7CWM - chains A and L of the 9 polymer chains in the assembly; structure by electron microscopy, 3.60 A resolution.

Chain A:
Name: Spike glycoprotein
Organism: Severe acute respiratory syndrome coronavirus 2
Reference sequence: P0DTC2 (SPIKE_SARS2); residue numbers follow UniProt; this construct covers 1-1273
Sequence (1273 residues; row label = number of the first residue in the row):
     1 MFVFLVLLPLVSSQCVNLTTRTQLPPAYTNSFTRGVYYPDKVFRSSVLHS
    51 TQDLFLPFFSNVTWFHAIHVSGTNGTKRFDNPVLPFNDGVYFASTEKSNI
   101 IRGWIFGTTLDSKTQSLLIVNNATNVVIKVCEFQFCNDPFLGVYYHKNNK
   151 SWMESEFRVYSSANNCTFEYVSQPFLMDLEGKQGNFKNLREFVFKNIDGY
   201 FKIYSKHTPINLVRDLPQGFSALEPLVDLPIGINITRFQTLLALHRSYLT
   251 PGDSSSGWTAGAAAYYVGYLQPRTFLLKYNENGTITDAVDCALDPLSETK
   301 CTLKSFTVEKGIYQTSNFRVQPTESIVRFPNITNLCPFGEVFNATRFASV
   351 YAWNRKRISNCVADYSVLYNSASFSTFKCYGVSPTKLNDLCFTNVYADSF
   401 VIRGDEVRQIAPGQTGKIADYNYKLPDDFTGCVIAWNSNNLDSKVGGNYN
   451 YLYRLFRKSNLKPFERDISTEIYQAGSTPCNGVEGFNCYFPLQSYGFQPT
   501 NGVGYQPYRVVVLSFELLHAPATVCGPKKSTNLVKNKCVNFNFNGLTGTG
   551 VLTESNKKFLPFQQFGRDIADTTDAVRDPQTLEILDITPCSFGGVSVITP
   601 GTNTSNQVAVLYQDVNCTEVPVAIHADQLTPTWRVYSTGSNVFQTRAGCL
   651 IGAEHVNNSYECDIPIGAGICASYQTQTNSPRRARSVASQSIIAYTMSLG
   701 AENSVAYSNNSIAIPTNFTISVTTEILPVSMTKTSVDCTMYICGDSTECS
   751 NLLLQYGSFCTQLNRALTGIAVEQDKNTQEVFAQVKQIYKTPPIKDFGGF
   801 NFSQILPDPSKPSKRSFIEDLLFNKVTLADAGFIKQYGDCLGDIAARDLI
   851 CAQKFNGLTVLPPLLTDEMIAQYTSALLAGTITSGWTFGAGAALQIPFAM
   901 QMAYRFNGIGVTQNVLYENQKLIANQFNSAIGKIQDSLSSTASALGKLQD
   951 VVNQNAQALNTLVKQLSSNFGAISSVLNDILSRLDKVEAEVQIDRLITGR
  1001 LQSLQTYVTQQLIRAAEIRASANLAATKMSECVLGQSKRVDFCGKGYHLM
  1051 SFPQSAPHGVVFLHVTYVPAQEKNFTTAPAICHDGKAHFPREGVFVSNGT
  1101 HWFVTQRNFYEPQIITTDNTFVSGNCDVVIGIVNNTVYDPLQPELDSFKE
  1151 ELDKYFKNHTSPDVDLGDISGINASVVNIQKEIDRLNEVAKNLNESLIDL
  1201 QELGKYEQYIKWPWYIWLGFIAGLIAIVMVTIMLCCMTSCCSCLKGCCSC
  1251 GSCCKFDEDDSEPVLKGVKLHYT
Unresolved in the structure: 1-13, 252-255, 330-333, 379-388, 522-529, 621-640, 677-688, 828-847, 1148-1273
Curated features (UniProtKB/Swiss-Prot):
  - region: Asn280 to Cys301 (Putative superantigen), Arg403 to Asp405 (Integrin-binding motif), Asn448 to Phe456 (Immunodominant HLA epitope recognized by the CD8+), Pro681 to Ala684 (Putative superantigen), Ser816 to Tyr837 (Fusion peptide 1), Lys835 to Phe855 (Fusion peptide 2), Asp1163 to Glu1202 (Heptad repeat 2)
  - motif: Met1237 to Cys1241 (Binding to host endocytosis trafficking protein SNX27), Asp1257 to Glu1262 (Diacidic ER export motif (host COPII)), Ser1261 to Gly1267 (Binding to host plasma membrane localising/FERM domain proteins), Lys1269 to Thr1273 (KxHxx, ER retrieval signal (COPI))
  - site (Cleavage): Arg685, Ser686, Arg815, Ser816
  - lipidation (S-palmitoyl cysteine): Cys1235, Cys1236, Cys1240, Cys1241, Cys1243, Cys1247, Cys1248, Cys1250, Cys1253, Cys1254
  - glycosylation: Asn17 (N-linked (GlcNAc...) (complex) asparagine), Asn61 (N-linked (GlcNAc...) (hybrid) asparagine), Asn74 (N-linked (GlcNAc...) (complex) asparagine), Asn122 (N-linked (GlcNAc...) (hybrid) asparagine), Asn149 (N-linked (GlcNAc...) (complex) asparagine), Asn165 (N-linked (GlcNAc...) (complex) asparagine), Asn234 (N-linked (GlcNAc...) (high mannose) asparagine), Asn282 (N-linked (GlcNAc...) (complex) asparagine), Thr323 (O-linked (GalNAc) threonine), Ser325 (O-linked (HexNAc...) serine), Asn331 (N-linked (GlcNAc...) (complex) asparagine), Asn343 (N-linked (GlcNAc...) (complex) asparagine), Asn603 (N-linked (GlcNAc...) (hybrid) asparagine), Asn616 (N-linked (GlcNAc...) (complex) asparagine), Asn657 (N-linked (GlcNAc...) (complex) asparagine), Thr676 (O-linked (GlcNAc...) threonine), Thr678 (O-linked (GlcNAc...) threonine), Asn709 (N-linked (GlcNAc...) (high mannose) asparagine), Asn717 (N-linked (GlcNAc...) (hybrid) asparagine), Asn801 (N-linked (GlcNAc...) (hybrid) asparagine) and 6 more in UniProt
  - natural variant: Leu5 (L5F: In strain: Iota/B.1.526), Ser13 (S13I: In strain: Epsilon/B.1.427/B.1.429), Leu18 (L18F: In strain: Beta/B.1.351, Gamma/P.1 and 1 more), Thr19 (T19I: In strain: Omicron/BQ.1.1, Omicron/XBB.1.5 and 1 more; T19R: In strain: Delta/B.1.617.2, Omicron/BA.2 and 4 more), Thr20 (T20N: In strain: Gamma/P.1), Leu24 to Ala27 (sequence variant, change not given here; In strain: Omicron/BA.2, Omicron/BA.2.12.1 and 6 more), Pro26 (P26S: In strain: Gamma/P.1), Gln52 (Q52H: In strain: Omicron/EG.5.1), Ala67 (A67V: In strain: Eta/B.1.525, Omicron/BA.1), His69 to Val70 (deletion: In strain: Alpha/B.1.1.7, Eta/B.1.525 and 5 more), Gly75 (G75V: In strain: Lambda/C.37), Thr76 (T76I: In strain: Lambda/C.37), 83 further natural variant entries in UniProt
  - mutagenesis: His69 to Val70 (Increased incorporation of cleaved spike into virions), Asn121 (N121Q: Partial loss of biliverdin affinity), Arg190 (R190K: Partial loss of biliverdin affinity), Asn234 (N234Q: Increased resistance to neutralizing antibodies), Asn331 (N331Q: Reduced viral infectivity), Asn343 (N343Q: Reduced viral infectivity), Leu452 (L452R: Increased resistance to neutralizing antibodies. Decreases HLA binding to NF9 epitope. Increased binding affinity to human ACE2), Tyr453 (Y453F: Decreased HLA binding to NF9 epitope. Increased binding affinity to human ACE2), Ala475 (A475V: Increased resistance to neutralizing antibodies), Val483 (V483A: Increased resistance to neutralizing antibodies), Glu484 (E484D: Increased replication in human TMEM106B overexpressing cells), Phe490 (F490L: Increased resistance to neutralizing antibodies and human covalescent sera neutralization), 17 further mutagenesis entries in UniProt
Disulfide bonds: Cys15-Cys136, Cys131-Cys166, Cys291-Cys301, Cys336-Cys361, Cys480-Cys488, Cys617-Cys649, Cys662-Cys671, Cys738-Cys760, Cys743-Cys749, Cys1032-Cys1043, Cys1082-Cys1126
Covalently attached groups: N-acetylglucosamine (NAG) linked to Asn234, Asn603, Asn616, Asn657, Asn709, Asn717, Asn801, Asn1074, Asn1098, Asn1134
From the paper describing this entry:
  - mutagenesis - N354D/D364Y, V367F, R408I, W436R: unchanged binding to P17

Chain L:
Name: P17 light chain
Organism: Homo sapiens
Sequence (108 residues; numbered 0 to 107; the number before each row is that of its first residue; numbering starts at 0):
     0 GDIQLTQSPSSLSASVGDRVTITCRASQSISSYLNWYQQKPGKAPKLLIY
    50 AASSLQSGVPSRFSGSGSGTDFTLTISSLQPEDFATYYCQQSYSTPRTFG
   100 QGTKVEIK
Disulfide bonds: Cys23-Cys88

How chain A and chain L interact:
Pairs across the interface (8):
  Glu484(A) - Arg96(L)  hydrogen bond (backbone-side chain)
  Gly485(A) - Tyr32(L)
  Gly485(A) - Ser91(L)
  Gly485(A) - Tyr92(L)
  Gly485(A) - Arg96(L)
  Phe486(A) - Tyr32(L)  hydrophobic
  Phe486(A) - Tyr92(L)  hydrogen bond (backbone-backbone)
  Tyr489(A) - Tyr32(L)
Other interface residues (no listed pair), chain A (7 interface residues in all): Val483, Asn487, Cys488
Other interface residues (no listed pair), chain L (6 interface residues in all): Ser30, Thr94

In short:
Chain A and chain L form an interface of 7 and 6 residues respectively, with 2 hydrogen bonds. Polar contacts
include Glu484(A)-Arg96(L) and Phe486(A)-Tyr92(L). Covalently linked N-acetylglucosamine: at Asn234(A),
Asn603(A), Asn616(A), Asn657(A), Asn709(A) and Asn717(A) and 4 more. From the paper: N354D/D364Y, V367F and
R408I of chain A, among others, leave binding to P17 unchanged.
Here chain A is Spike glycoprotein (Severe acute respiratory syndrome coronavirus 2) and chain L is P17 light
chain (Homo sapiens). Entry 7CWM (Complex of SARS-CoV-2 spike protein and Fab P17 with one RBD in open state
and two ...) was determined by electron microscopy (same publication as 7CWL, 7CWN and 7CWO).
